7ND2 - chains A and F of the 8 polymer chains in the assembly; structure by electron microscopy, 4.00 A resolution.

== Chain A ==
Protein: Protein phosphatase 1 regulatory subunit 21
From: Homo sapiens
UniProt: Q6ZMI0 (PPR21_HUMAN); numbering as in UniProt (aligned over 1-780)
Amino-acid sequence (784 residues; row label = number of the first residue in the row; numbers below 1 keep their minus sign (Met-3 is residue -3)):
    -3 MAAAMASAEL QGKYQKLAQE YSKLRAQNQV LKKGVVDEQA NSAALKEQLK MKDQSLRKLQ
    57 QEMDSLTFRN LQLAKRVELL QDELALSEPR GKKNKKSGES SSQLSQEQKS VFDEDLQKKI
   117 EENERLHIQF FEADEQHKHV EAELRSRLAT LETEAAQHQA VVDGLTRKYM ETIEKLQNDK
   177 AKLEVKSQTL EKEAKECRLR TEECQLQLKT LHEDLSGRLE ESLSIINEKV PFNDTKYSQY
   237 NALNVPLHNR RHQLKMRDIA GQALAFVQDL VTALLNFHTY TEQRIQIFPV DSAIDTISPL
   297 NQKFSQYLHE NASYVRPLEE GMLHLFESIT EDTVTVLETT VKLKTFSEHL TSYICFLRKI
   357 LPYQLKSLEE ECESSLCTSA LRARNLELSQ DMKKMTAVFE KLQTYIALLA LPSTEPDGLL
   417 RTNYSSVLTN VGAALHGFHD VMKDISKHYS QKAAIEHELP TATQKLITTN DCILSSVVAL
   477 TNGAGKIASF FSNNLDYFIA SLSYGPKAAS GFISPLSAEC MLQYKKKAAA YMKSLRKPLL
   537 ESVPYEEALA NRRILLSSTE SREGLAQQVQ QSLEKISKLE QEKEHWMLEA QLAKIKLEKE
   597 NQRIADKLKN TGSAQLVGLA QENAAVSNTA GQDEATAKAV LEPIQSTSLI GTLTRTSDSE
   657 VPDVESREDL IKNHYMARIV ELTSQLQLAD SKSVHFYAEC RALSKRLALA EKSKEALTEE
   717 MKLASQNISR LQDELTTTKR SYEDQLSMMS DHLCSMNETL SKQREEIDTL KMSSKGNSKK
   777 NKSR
Disordered / not traced: -3 to 217, 287-291, 553-780
Sequence notes: initiating methionine (-3); expression tag (-2 to 0)
UniProt features mapped onto this chain:
  - modified residue: Thr652 (Phosphothreonine)
Reported in the primary citation:
  - self-association interface (contacts with another copy of this molecule); pairs are residue here / residue on that copy: Lys225-Asp230

== Chain F ==
Protein: Glutamine amidotransferase-like class 1 domain-containing protein 1
From: Homo sapiens
UniProt: Q8NB37 (GALD1_HUMAN); residue numbers follow UniProt; this construct covers 2-220
Amino-acid sequence (227 residues; numbered -6 to 220; the number before each row is that of its first residue; numbers below 1 keep their minus sign (Met-6 is residue -6)):
    -6 MSHHHHHHAS ERLPNRPACL LVASGAAEGV SAQSFLHCFT MASTAFNLQV ATPGGKAMEF
    54 VDVTESNARW VQDFRLKAYA SPAKLESIDG ARYHALLIPS CPGALTDLAS SGSLARILQH
   114 FHSESKPICA VGHGVAALCC ATNEDRSWVF DSYSLTGPSV CELVRAPGFA RLPLVVEDFV
   174 KDSGACFSAS EPDAVHVVLD RHLVTGQNAS STVPAVQNLL FLCGSRK
Disordered / not traced: -6 to 7, 218-220
Sequence notes: initiating methionine (-6); expression tag (-5 to 1)
UniProt features mapped onto this chain:
  - glycosylation: Asn201 (N-linked (GlcNAc...) asparagine)
Reported in the primary citation:
  - disease-associated variants - P166S: unchanged binding to RNA

== How chain A and chain F interact ==
Residue-residue contacts (19; chain A residue first):
  Thr292(A) - Val157(F)
  Thr292(A) - Pro160(F)
  Thr292(A) - Phe162(F)
  Lys299(A) - Phe162(F)
  Lys299(A) - Leu167(F)
  Lys299(A) - Glu170(F)  salt bridge
  Tyr303(A) - Leu167(F)
  Tyr303(A) - Asp171(F)  hydrogen bond
  Tyr303(A) - Lys174(F)
  Cys351(A) - Gly177(F)
  Arg354(A) - Gly177(F)
  Arg354(A) - Phe180(F)
  Lys355(A) - Lys174(F)
  Lys355(A) - Asp175(F)
  Pro358(A) - Val153(F)  hydrophobic
  Tyr359(A) - Val153(F)  hydrophobic
  Tyr359(A) - Glu170(F)  hydrogen bond
  Tyr359(A) - Lys174(F)
  Lys362(A) - Cys154(F)
Also at the interface, not in a pair above, chain A (10 interface residues in all): Pro295

== Overview ==
10 residues of chain A and 12 residues of chain F are in contact, with 2 hydrogen bonds and 1 salt bridge.
Among the polar pairs are Lys299(A)-Glu170(F), Tyr303(A)-Asp171(F) and Tyr359(A)-Glu170(F). The paper reports
that P166S of chain F leaves binding to RNA unchanged; a self-association interface involving Lys225(A).
Chain A is Protein phosphatase 1 regulatory subunit 21 and chain F is Glutamine amidotransferase-like class 1
domain-containing protein 1, both from Homo sapiens; the structure, Cryo-EM structure of the human FERRY
complex, was determined by electron microscopy together with 8A3O and 8A3P from the same study.
